Entry 5BK1 (X-ray diffraction, 2.15 A resolution); this record covers chains H and L of the 3 polymer chains in the assembly.

# Chain H
Name: Synthetic antibody, Fab fragment, Heavy Chain
Source organism: Homo sapiens
Notes: antibody fragment or engineered binder
Sequence (236 residues; row label = number of the first residue in the row):
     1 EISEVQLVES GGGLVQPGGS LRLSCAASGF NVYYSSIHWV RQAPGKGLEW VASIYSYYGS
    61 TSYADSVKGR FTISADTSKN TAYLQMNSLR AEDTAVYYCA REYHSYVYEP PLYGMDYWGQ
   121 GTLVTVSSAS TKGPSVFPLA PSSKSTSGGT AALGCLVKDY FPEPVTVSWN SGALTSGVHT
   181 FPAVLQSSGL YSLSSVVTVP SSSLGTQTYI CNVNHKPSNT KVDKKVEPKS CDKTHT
Unresolved in the structure: 1-4, 232-236
Cystine bridges: Cys-25/Cys-99, Cys-155/Cys-211

# Chain L
Name: Synthetic antibody, Fab fragment, Light Chain
Source organism: Homo sapiens
Notes: antibody fragment or engineered binder
Sequence (216 residues; numbered 1 to 216; the number before each row is that of its first residue):
     1 SDIQMTQSPS SLSASVGDRV TITCRASQSV SSAVAWYQQK PGSAPSLLIY SASSLYSGVP
    61 SRFSGSRSGT DFTLTISSLQ PEDFATYYCQ QSPQGYLVTF GQGTKVEIKR TVAAPSVFIF
   121 PPSDSQLKSG TASVVCLLNN FYPREAKVQW SVDNALQSGN SQESVTEQDS KDSTYSLSST
   181 LTLSSADYEK HKVYACEVTH QGLSSPVTKS FNRGEC
Unresolved in the structure: 1-6
Cystine bridges: Cys-24/Cys-89, Cys-136/Cys-196

# How chain H and chain L interact
Pairs across the interface (71; chain H residue first):
  Val-40(H) / Phe-100(L)  hydrophobic
  Gln-42(H) / Gln-39(L)  hydrogen bond
  Gln-42(H) / Tyr-88(L)  hydrogen bond
  Gly-45(H) / Pro-9(L)
  Lys-46(H) / Gln-7(L)
  Lys-46(H) / Ser-8(L)
  Lys-46(H) / Tyr-88(L)
  Gly-47(H) / Gln-7(L)  hydrogen bond (backbone-backbone)
  Gly-47(H) / Tyr-88(L)
  Leu-48(H) / Tyr-88(L)
  Leu-48(H) / Phe-100(L)
  Trp-50(H) / Tyr-96(L)
  Trp-50(H) / Leu-97(L)  hydrophobic
  Trp-50(H) / Val-98(L)
  Ser-62(H) / Tyr-96(L)
  Tyr-63(H) / Leu-97(L)
  Tyr-98(H) / Gln-39(L)  hydrogen bond
  Tyr-98(H) / Ser-43(L)
  Tyr-98(H) / Ala-44(L)  hydrophobic
  Pro-111(H) / Ala-33(L)
  Pro-111(H) / Ser-92(L)
  Pro-111(H) / Gly-95(L)
  Leu-112(H) / Tyr-50(L)
  Leu-112(H) / Ser-51(L)  hydrogen bond (backbone-side chain)
  Tyr-113(H) / Leu-47(L)
  Tyr-113(H) / Tyr-50(L)
  Gly-114(H) / Tyr-37(L)
  Met-115(H) / Tyr-37(L)  hydrogen bond (backbone-side chain)
  Met-115(H) / Leu-47(L)
  Met-115(H) / Phe-100(L)  hydrophobic
  Asp-116(H) / Leu-47(L)
  Asp-116(H) / Tyr-56(L)
  Trp-118(H) / Tyr-37(L)
  Trp-118(H) / Ala-44(L)  hydrophobic
  Trp-118(H) / Pro-45(L)  hydrophobic
  Gly-119(H) / Ala-44(L)
  Phe-137(H) / Ser-123(L)
  Phe-137(H) / Ser-125(L)
  Phe-137(H) / Gln-126(L)
  Pro-138(H) / Ser-123(L)
  Leu-139(H) / Phe-120(L)
  Leu-139(H) / Val-135(L)  hydrophobic
  Ala-140(H) / Phe-120(L)
  Ser-143(H) / Cys-216(L)
  Ala-152(H) / Phe-118(L)  hydrophobic
  Ala-152(H) / Phe-120(L)
  Ala-152(H) / Leu-137(L)  hydrophobic
  Leu-156(H) / Ser-133(L)
  Lys-158(H) / Gln-126(L)
  Lys-158(H) / Ser-133(L)
  His-179(H) / Asn-139(L)
  His-179(H) / Asn-140(L)  hydrogen bond
  His-179(H) / Asp-169(L)
  His-179(H) / Ser-176(L)  hydrogen bond
  Thr-180(H) / Thr-166(L)
  Phe-181(H) / Leu-137(L)  hydrophobic
  Phe-181(H) / Ser-164(L)
  Phe-181(H) / Thr-166(L)
  Phe-181(H) / Ser-176(L)
  Phe-181(H) / Leu-177(L)
  Phe-181(H) / Ser-178(L)
  Pro-182(H) / Ser-164(L)  hydrogen bond (backbone-side chain)
  Pro-182(H) / Val-165(L)
  Val-184(H) / Gln-162(L)
  Val-184(H) / Ser-164(L)
  Leu-185(H) / Gln-162(L)
  Gln-186(H) / Gln-162(L)
  Thr-198(H) / Asn-139(L)
  Lys-229(H) / Glu-215(L)
  Lys-229(H) / Cys-216(L)
  Cys-231(H) / Cys-216(L)  disulfide
Interface residues without a listed pair, chain H (45 interface residues in all): His-38, Ser-53, Tyr-117, Pro-141, Lys-144, Thr-150, Leu-153, Ser-194, Val-196
Interface residues without a listed pair, chain L (45 interface residues in all): Ala-35, Gln-90, Ser-129, Thr-131, Glu-163
Disulfides between the chains: Cys-231(H)/Cys-216(L)

# Overview
The chain H/chain L interface involves 45 residues from each chain, with 1 disulfide bond and 9 hydrogen
bonds. Polar pairs include Gln-42(H)/Gln-39(L), Gln-42(H)/Tyr-88(L) and Tyr-98(H)/Gln-39(L).
Here chain H is Synthetic antibody, Fab fragment, Heavy Chain and chain L is Synthetic antibody, Fab fragment,
Light Chain, both from Homo sapiens. Entry 5BK1 (Crystal structure of maltose binding protein in complex with
an endosteric synthetic antibody) was determined by X-ray diffraction together with 5BK2 from the same study.
